PDB entry 1NAQ | X-ray diffraction, 1.70 A resolution | chains A and B of the 3 polymer chains in the assembly

Chain A (and B):
Molecule: Periplasmic divalent cation tolerance protein cutA
Source organism: Escherichia coli
Notes: chain B of this document is another copy of the same molecule, construct and numbering; everything in this record applies to it too
Reference sequence: P69488 (CUTA_ECOLI); numbering as in UniProt (aligned over 1-112)
Chain sequence (112 residues; numbered 1 to 112; the number before each row is that of its first residue):
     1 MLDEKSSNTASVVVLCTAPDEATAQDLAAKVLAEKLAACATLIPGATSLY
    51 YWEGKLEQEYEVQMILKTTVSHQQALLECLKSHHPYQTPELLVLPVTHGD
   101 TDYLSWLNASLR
Unresolved in the structure: 1-6 (chain B: 1-8, 112)
Bound ions: mercuribenzoic acid Hg site 1: C16, T17; Hg2+: E34, C79, H83; mercuribenzoic acid Hg site 2: C39 (shared with 1 residue of chain C); mercuribenzoic acid Hg site 3: E90 (shared with C39(B) of chain B)
Ligand contacts:
  - mercuribenzoic acid (MBO), molecule 1: C16, T17, A18, P19, T23, L27, L80, H83, H84, P85, P89
  - mercuribenzoic acid (MBO), molecule 2: T17, S48, Y50, E61, H84, E90
Curated features (UniProtKB/Swiss-Prot):
  - binding site (Cu cation): C16, H83, H84
Reported in the primary citation:
  - Hg2+ coordination: C79, H83
  - self-association interface (contacts with another copy of this molecule); pairs are residue here / residue on that copy: C39-Y50, E90-K67 (salt bridge)
  - binding site for mercuribenzoic acid: C16, H84 (proposed by the authors, not directly observed)
  - binding site for Hg2+: H83 (proposed by the authors, not directly observed)

Interface between chain A and chain B:
Contacting residue pairs - 41 pairs, chain A then chain B:
  G45(A) with L42(B); I43(B); P44(B)
  A46(A) with L42(B)
  T47(A) with A40(B); T41(B); L42(B), hydrogen bond (backbone-backbone)
  S48(A) with C39(B); A40(B); T41(B), hydrogen bond
  L49(A) with Q25(B); A28(B), hydrophobic; L32(B); C39(B); A40(B), hydrogen bond (backbone-backbone)
  Y50(A) with L32(B); A38(B)
  Y51(A) with L32(B); A33(B); W106(B)
  W52(A) with W106(B)
  Q58(A) with Q25(B), hydrogen bond
  L77(A) with H98(B)
  K81(A) with D100(B), salt bridge; D102(B), salt bridge
  P89(A) with D100(B); Y103(B)
  E90(A) with C39(B); K67(B), salt bridge; Y103(B), hydrogen bond
  L91(A) with G99(B); D100(B), hydrogen bond (backbone-backbone)
  L92(A) with S11(B); K67(B); H98(B)
  V93(A) with V96(B); T97(B), hydrogen bond (backbone-backbone); H98(B), hydrogen bond (backbone-backbone)
  L94(A) with P95(B); V96(B), hydrophobic
  P95(A) with P95(B)
Interface residues without a listed pair, chain A (25 interface residues in all): I43, P44, L56, Q63, Q73, Q74, T88
Interface residues without a listed pair, chain B (26 interface residues in all): V13, I65, L94, L104

Overview:
Chain A and chain B form an interface of 25 and 26 residues respectively, with 8 hydrogen bonds and 3 salt
bridges. Among the polar pairs are K81(A)-D100(B), K81(A)-D102(B) and E90(A)-K67(B). Bound to chain A:
mercuribenzoic acid. From the paper: a binding site for mercuribenzoic acid at C16(A) and H84(A); a binding
site for Hg2+ at H83(A).
Chain A and chain B are both Periplasmic divalent cation tolerance protein cutA (Escherichia coli); the
structure, Crystal structure of CUTA1 from E.coli at 1.7 A resolution, was determined by X-ray diffraction
together with 1OSC from the same study.
